8KB1 - chains A and B of the 3 polymer chains in the assembly; structure by X-ray diffraction, 2.46 A resolution.

Chain A:
Name: MHC class I antigen
Source organism: Anas platyrhynchos
Sequence (271 residues; each row starts with the number of its first residue):
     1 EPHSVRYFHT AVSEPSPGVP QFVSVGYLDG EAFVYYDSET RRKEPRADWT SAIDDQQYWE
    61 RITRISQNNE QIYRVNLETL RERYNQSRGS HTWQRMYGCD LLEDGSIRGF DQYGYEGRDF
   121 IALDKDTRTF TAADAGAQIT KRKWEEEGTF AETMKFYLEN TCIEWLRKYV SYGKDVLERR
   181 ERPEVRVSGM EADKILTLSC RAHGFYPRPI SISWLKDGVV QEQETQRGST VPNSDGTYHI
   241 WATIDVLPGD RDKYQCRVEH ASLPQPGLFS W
Cystine bridges: Cys99-Cys162, Cys200-Cys256

Chain B:
Name: Beta2-microglobulin
Source organism: Anas platyrhynchos
UniProt: Q14U75 (Q14U75_ANAPL); residues 1-101 here correspond to UniProt positions 19-119 (UniProt number = residue number + 18)
Sequence (103 residues; row label = number of the first residue in the row; numbers below 1 keep their minus sign (Glu-1 is residue -1)):
    -1 EFGQAKAAPK VQVYSRHPAT AGTENILNCY VEGFHPPKID IALLKNGEPM KDVKYNDMSF
    59 GDDWTFQRLV YAPFTPTKSD VYTCRVDHEA FTEPQSFRWE PDF
Unresolved in the structure: -1 to 0
Sequence notes: expression tag (-1 to 0)
Cystine bridges: Cys27-Cys82

How chain A and chain B interact:
Residue-residue contacts (65; chain A residue first):
  Phe8(A) with Phe58(B)
  His9(A) with Phe58(B)
  Thr10(A) with Phe58(B); Phe64(B)
  Val12(A) with Pro35(B), hydrophobic
  Ser16(A) with Lys36(B)
  Gly18(A) with Arg66(B), hydrogen bond (backbone-side chain)
  Val19(A) with Pro35(B)
  Tyr27(A) with Met56(B); Ser57(B)
  Tyr35(A) with Asp55(B)
  Arg46(A) with Asp55(B), salt bridge
  Ser90(A) with Gln2(B)
  Thr92(A) with His33(B); Pro35(B)
  Gln94(A) with His33(B), hydrogen bond; Phe58(B); Trp62(B), hydrogen bond (side chain-backbone); Phe64(B)
  Arg95(A) with Phe58(B)
  Gln112(A) with Trp62(B)
  Tyr113(A) with Trp62(B)
  Gly114(A) with Trp62(B)
  Glu116(A) with Gln2(B); Ala3(B), hydrogen bond (backbone-backbone)
  Gly117(A) with His33(B); Asp61(B); Trp62(B)
  Arg118(A) with Gly1(B), hydrogen bond (side chain-backbone); Gln2(B), hydrogen bond (side chain-backbone); Ala3(B); Trp62(B)
  Asp119(A) with Trp62(B)
  Glu184(A) with Arg14(B), salt bridge; His15(B), salt bridge; Pro16(B)
  Arg186(A) with Pro16(B); Ala17(B), hydrogen bond (side chain-backbone); Thr18(B); Asp100(B); Phe101(B)
  Ser188(A) with Asp100(B), hydrogen bond (side chain-backbone)
  His203(A) with Ser13(B), hydrogen bond (side chain-backbone); Arg14(B), hydrogen bond (side chain-backbone); His15(B), hydrogen bond (side chain-backbone); Pro16(B); Asp100(B)
  Gly204(A) with Arg14(B)
  Ser229(A) with Glu30(B)
  Val231(A) with Tyr12(B); Tyr28(B), hydrophobic
  Pro232(A) with Tyr12(B), hydrogen bond (backbone-side chain); Tyr28(B); Leu67(B)
  Asn233(A) with Arg14(B); Asn26(B), hydrogen bond; Leu67(B)
  Ser234(A) with Ile24(B); Leu67(B); Tyr69(B)
  Asp235(A) with Arg14(B), salt bridge
  Thr237(A) with Arg14(B)
  His239(A) with Tyr12(B); Ser13(B)
  Trp241(A) with Gln10(B)
Also at the interface, not in a pair above, chain A (40 interface residues in all): Pro17, Val25, Met190, Arg201, Gly228
Also at the interface, not in a pair above, chain B (34 interface residues in all): Pro34, Ile37, Asp60, Glu98

In short:
40 residues of chain A face 34 of chain B across their interface, with 13 hydrogen bonds and 4 salt bridges.
Among the polar pairs are Arg46(A)-Asp55(B), Glu184(A)-Arg14(B) and Glu184(A)-His15(B).
Here chain A is MHC class I antigen and chain B is Beta2-microglobulin, both from Anas platyrhynchos. Entry
8KB1 (Crystal structure of 11JD) was determined by X-ray diffraction together with 8KB0 from the same study.
